PDB entry 8B8R | electron microscopy, 3.10 A resolution | chains B and E of the 5 polymer chains in the assembly

== Chain B ==
Protein: VP2
From: Echovirus E11
Sequence (262 residues; row label = number of the first residue in the row):
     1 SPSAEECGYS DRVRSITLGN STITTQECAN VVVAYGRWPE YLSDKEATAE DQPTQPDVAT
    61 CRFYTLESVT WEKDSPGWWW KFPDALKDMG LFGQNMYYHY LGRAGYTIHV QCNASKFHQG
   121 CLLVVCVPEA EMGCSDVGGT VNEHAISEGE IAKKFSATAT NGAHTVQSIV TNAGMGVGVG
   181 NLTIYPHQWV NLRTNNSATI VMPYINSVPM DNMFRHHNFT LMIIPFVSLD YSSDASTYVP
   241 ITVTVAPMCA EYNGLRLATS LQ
Disordered / not traced: 1-9, 262
Reported in the primary citation:
  - specificity-determining residues: Gly162

== Chain E ==
Protein: Decay accelerating factor (CD55)
From: Homo sapiens
Sequence (268 residues; numbered 27 to 294; the number before each row is that of its first residue):
    27 MGCVAETGDC GLPPDVPNAQ PALEGRTSFP EDTVITYKCE ESFVKIPGEK DSVICLKGSQ
    87 WSDIEEFCNR SCEVPTRLNS ASLKQPYITQ NYFPVGTVVE YECRPGYRRE PSLSPKLTCL
   147 QNLKWSTAVE FCKKKSCPNP GEIRNGQIDV PGGILFGATI SFSCNTGYKL FGSTSSFCLI
   207 SGSSVQWSDP LPECREIYCP APPQIDNGII QGERDHYGYR QSVTYACNKG FTMIGEHSIY
   267 CTVNNDEGEW SGPPPECRGG TKHHHHHH
Disordered / not traced: 27-34, 286-294
Modified positions: Mse27 (selenomethionine); Mse259 (selenomethionine)
Disulfide bonds: Cys36-Cys81, Cys65-Cys94, Cys98-Cys145, Cys129-Cys158, Cys163-Cys204, Cys190-Cys220, Cys225-Cys267, Cys253-Cys283
Reported in the primary citation:
  - post-translational modification sites: Asn95

== Chain B / chain E interface ==
Contacting residue pairs - 23 pairs, chain B then chain E:
  Glu72(B) - Arg170(E)  salt bridge
  Asp74(B) - Arg170(E)  salt bridge
  Asn142(B) - Val176(E)
  Asn142(B) - Pro177(E)
  His144(B) - Val176(E)
  Lys154(B) - Glu168(E)  salt bridge
  Ser156(B) - Asn191(E)  hydrogen bond
  Ala157(B) - Arg246(E)  hydrogen bond (backbone-side chain)
  Thr158(B) - Asn191(E)
  Thr158(B) - Thr192(E)  hydrogen bond (side chain-backbone)
  Thr158(B) - Tyr245(E)
  Ala159(B) - Asn191(E)
  Ala159(B) - Thr192(E)  hydrogen bond (backbone-side chain)
  Thr160(B) - Gln173(E)  hydrogen bond
  Thr160(B) - Asn191(E)
  Asn161(B) - Ser189(E)  hydrogen bond (backbone-side chain)
  Asn161(B) - Thr192(E)
  Ala163(B) - Asp175(E)
  His164(B) - Asp175(E)
  Thr165(B) - Gln173(E)
  Thr165(B) - Asp175(E)
  Val166(B) - Gln173(E)  hydrogen bond (backbone-side chain)
  Ser168(B) - Gln173(E)
Interface residues without a listed pair, chain B (18 interface residues in all): Ala152, Gly162
Interface residues without a listed pair, chain E (13 interface residues in all): Cys190, Tyr194

== In short ==
Chain B and chain E form an interface of 18 and 13 residues respectively; the contacts include 7 hydrogen
bonds and 3 salt bridges. Polar pairs include Glu72(B)-Arg170(E), Asp74(B)-Arg170(E) and Lys154(B)-Glu168(E).
From the paper: the specificity determinant Gly162(B); a modification site at Asn95(E).
Here chain B is VP2 (Echovirus E11) and chain E is Decay accelerating factor (CD55) (Homo sapiens). Entry 8B8R
(Complex of Echovirus 11 with its attaching receptor decay-accelerating factor (CD55)) was determined by
electron microscopy (same publication as 8B9F).
